Entry 3IWD (X-ray diffraction, 1.90 A resolution); this record covers chains B and D of the 4 polymer chains in the assembly.

Chain B (and D):
Protein: S-adenosylmethionine decarboxylase
Organism: Thermotoga maritima
Notes: EC 4.1.1.50; chain D of this document is another copy of the same molecule, construct and numbering; everything in this record applies to it too
UniProt: Q9WZC3 (SPEH_THEMA); residues 1-62 here = UniProt positions 1-62
Chain sequence (62 residues; numbered 1 to 62; the number before each row is that of its first residue):
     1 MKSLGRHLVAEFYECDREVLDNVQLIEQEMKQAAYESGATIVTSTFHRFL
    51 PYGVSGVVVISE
Not modelled in the structure: 1
Small-molecule neighbours: M2T (5'-deoxy-5'-(dimethyl-lambda~4~-sulfanyl)adenosine): Phe-49, Leu-50, Tyr-52, Gly-53, Val-54, Ser-55
Curated features (UniProtKB/Swiss-Prot):
  - site: Glu-62 (Cleavage (non-hydrolytic))
  - mutagenesis: Ser-55 (S55A: Cleaves more rapidly than the wild-type)

How chain B and chain D interact:
Contacting residue pairs (9; chain B residue first):
  Val-42(B) / His-47(D)
  Thr-43(B) / Thr-45(D)
  Thr-45(B) / Thr-43(D)
  His-47(B) / Val-42(D)
  Phe-49(B) / Ser-61(D)
  Val-57(B) / Val-57(D)  hydrophobic
  Val-57(B) / Val-59(D)  hydrophobic
  Val-59(B) / Val-57(D)  hydrophobic
  Ser-61(B) / Phe-49(D)
Interface residues without a listed pair, chain B (11 interface residues in all): Val-9, Ser-55, Ile-60
Interface residues without a listed pair, chain D (11 interface residues in all): His-7, Ser-55, Ile-60

In short:
Chain B and chain D each contribute 11 residues to their interface. Bound to chain B: compound M2T. UniProt
lists one mutagenesis site on chain B.
Chain B and chain D are both S-adenosylmethionine decarboxylase (Thermotoga maritima); the structure, T.
maritima AdoMetDC complex with 5'-Deoxy-5'-dimethyl thioadenosine, was determined by X-ray diffraction,
deposited together with 3IWB and 3IWC.
